1JNM - chains C and A of the 4 polymer chains in the assembly; structure by X-ray diffraction, 2.20 A resolution.

Chain C:
Molecule: 20-nt DNA strand
Sequence (20 nucleotides; row label = number of the first residue in the row):
   201 CGTCGATGAC GTCATCGACG

Chain A:
Molecule: Proto-oncogene C-jun
Organism: Homo sapiens
Notes: fragment: bZIP domain
UniProtKB: P05412 (AP1_HUMAN); residue numbers follow UniProt; this construct covers 254-315
Chain sequence (62 residues; numbered 254 to 315; the number before each row is that of its first residue):
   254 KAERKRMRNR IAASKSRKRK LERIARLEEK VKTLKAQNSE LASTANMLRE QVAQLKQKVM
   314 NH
Unresolved in the structure: 310-315
Differences from the reference sequence: engineered mutation Ser-269 (Cys in P05412)
UniProt features mapped onto this chain:
  - region: Leu-280 to Leu-308 (Leucine-zipper)
  - site: Arg-272 (Necessary for synergistic transcriptional activity with SMAD3)
  - modified residue: Lys-271 (N6-acetyllysine), Thr-286 (Phosphothreonine)

Chain C / chain A interface:
Pairs across the interface - 10 pairs, chain C then chain A:
  DC210(C) / Arg-270(A)  salt bridge to the phosphate
  DG211(C) / Arg-263(A)  salt bridge to the phosphate
  DG211(C) / Arg-270(A)  base contact
  DT212(C) / Arg-259(A)  phosphate contact
  DT212(C) / Asn-262(A)  base contact
  DT212(C) / Arg-263(A)  phosphate contact
  DT212(C) / Ala-266(A)  base contact
  DC213(C) / Arg-259(A)  salt bridge to the phosphate
  DC213(C) / Asn-262(A)  hydrogen bond to the base
  DA214(C) / Asn-262(A)  base contact
Also at the interface, not in a pair above, chain C (6 interface residues in all): DA209
Also at the interface, not in a pair above, chain A (6 interface residues in all): Leu-274

In short:
The chain C/chain A interface involves 6 residues from each chain; the contacts include 1 hydrogen bond and 3
salt bridges. Among the polar pairs are DC213(C)/Asn-262(A), DC210(C)/Arg-270(A) and DG211(C)/Arg-263(A).
Here chain C is a 20-nt DNA strand and chain A is Proto-oncogene C-jun (Homo sapiens). Entry 1JNM (Crystal
Structure of the Jun/CRE Complex) was determined by X-ray diffraction.
